Entry 5D0W (X-ray diffraction, 2.80 A resolution); this record covers chains I and Y of the 28 polymer chains in the assembly.

[Chain I]
Protein: Proteasome subunit beta type-3
From: Saccharomyces cerevisiae (strain ATCC 204508 / S288c)
Notes: EC 3.4.25.1
Reference sequence: P25451 (PSB3_YEAST); residues 0-204 here correspond to UniProt positions 1-205 (UniProt number = residue number + 1)
Amino-acid sequence (205 residues; numbered 0 to 204; the number before each row is that of its first residue; numbering starts at 0):
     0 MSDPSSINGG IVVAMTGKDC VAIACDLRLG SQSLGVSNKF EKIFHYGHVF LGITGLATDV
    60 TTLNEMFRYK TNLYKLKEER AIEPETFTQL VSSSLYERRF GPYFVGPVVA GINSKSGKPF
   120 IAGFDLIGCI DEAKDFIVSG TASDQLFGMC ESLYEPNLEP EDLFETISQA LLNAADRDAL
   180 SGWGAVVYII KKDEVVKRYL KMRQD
Disordered / not traced: 0
Bound ions: Mg2+ site 1: A174, D177, S180; Mg2+ site 2: D204 (shared with A165(Y), D168(Y), S171(Y) of chain Y)
Curated features (UniProtKB/Swiss-Prot):
  - modified residue: S30 (Phosphoserine)
  - cross-link: K69 (Glycyl lysine isopeptide (Lys-Gly) (interchain with G-Cter in ubiquitin))

[Chain Y]
Protein: Proteasome subunit beta type-5
From: Saccharomyces cerevisiae (strain ATCC 204508 / S288c)
Notes: EC 3.4.25.1
Reference sequence: P30656 (PSB5_YEAST); residues 1-212 here correspond to UniProt positions 76-287 (UniProt number = residue number + 75)
Amino-acid sequence (212 residues; each row starts with the number of its first residue):
     1 STTLAFRFQG GIIVAVDSRA TAGNWVASQT VKKVIEINPF LLGTMAGGAA DCQFWETWLG
    61 SQCRLHELRE KERISVAAAS KILSNLVYQY KGAGLSMGTM ICGYTRKEGP TIYYVDSDGT
   121 RLKGDIFCVG SGQTFAYGVL DSNYKWDLSV EDALYLGKRS ILAAAHRDAY SGGSVNLYHV
   181 TEDGWIYHGN HDVGELFWKV KEEEGSFNNV IG
Construct notes: engineered mutation S1 (Thr76 in P30656)
Bound ions: Mg2+: A165, D168, S171 (shared with D204(I) of chain I)
What the authors report for this chain:
  - catalytic residues: D17, K33
  - catalytic residues: G47 (proposed by the authors, not directly observed)
  - mutagenesis - K33A: decreased catalytic activity
  - mutagenesis - D17N: decreased growth
  - mutagenesis - D17N: decreased catalytic activity on Suc-LLVY-AMC

[Interface between chain I and chain Y]
Pairs across the interface - 44 pairs, chain I then chain Y:
  S5(I) - N24(Y)
  R27(I) - A169(Y)
  S32(I) - R167(Y)
  S32(I) - D168(Y)
  S32(I) - A169(Y)  hydrogen bond (backbone-backbone)
  S32(I) - Y170(Y)
  L33(I) - F135(Y)  hydrophobic
  L33(I) - R167(Y)
  G34(I) - R167(Y)  hydrogen bond (backbone-side chain)
  V35(I) - R167(Y)
  N37(I) - N209(Y)
  N37(I) - V210(Y)
  K38(I) - N209(Y)  hydrogen bond (side chain-backbone)
  Q144(I) - W25(Y)
  D175(I) - Q29(Y)  hydrogen bond (backbone-side chain)
  R176(I) - W25(Y)
  R176(I) - V26(Y)  hydrogen bond (side chain-backbone)
  R176(I) - A27(Y)  hydrogen bond (side chain-backbone)
  R176(I) - S28(Y)
  D177(I) - N24(Y)
  D177(I) - V26(Y)
  A178(I) - N24(Y)  hydrogen bond (backbone-backbone)
  A178(I) - V26(Y)
  A178(I) - A169(Y)
  A178(I) - Y170(Y)  hydrophobic
  L179(I) - N24(Y)
  L179(I) - Y170(Y)
  W182(I) - H166(Y)  hydrogen bond (side chain-backbone)
  K200(I) - W198(Y)
  K200(I) - G212(Y)
  M201(I) - W198(Y)
  R202(I) - G173(Y)  hydrogen bond (side chain-backbone)
  R202(I) - D192(Y)  salt bridge
  R202(I) - G194(Y)
  Q203(I) - H166(Y)  hydrogen bond (backbone-side chain)
  Q203(I) - F197(Y)
  Q203(I) - W198(Y)
  Q203(I) - V210(Y)
  D204(I) - R19(Y)  salt bridge
  D204(I) - A165(Y)
  D204(I) - S171(Y)
  D204(I) - G172(Y)
  D204(I) - G173(Y)  hydrogen bond (side chain-backbone)
  D204(I) - V193(Y)
Interface residues without a listed pair, chain I (22 interface residues in all): Q31, T140
Interface residues without a listed pair, chain Y (27 interface residues in all): T21, I211

[Summary]
The interface between chain I and chain Y involves 22 residues on one side and 27 on the other, with 11
hydrogen bonds and 2 salt bridges. Among the polar pairs are R202(I)-D192(Y), D204(I)-R19(Y) and
G34(I)-R167(Y). From the paper: catalytic residues D17(Y), K33(Y) and G47(Y); K33A of chain Y reduces
catalytic activity.
Chain I is Proteasome subunit beta type-3 and chain Y is Proteasome subunit beta type-5, both from
Saccharomyces cerevisiae (strain ATCC 204508 / S288c); the structure, Yeast 20S proteasome beta5-T1S mutant,
was determined by X-ray diffraction together with 5CZ4, 5CZ5, 5CZ6, 5CZ7, 5CZ8, 5CZ9 and 16 further entries
from the same study.
